7VN3 - chains C and D of the 4 polymer chains in the assembly; structure by X-ray diffraction, 1.94 A resolution.

== Chain C (and D) ==
Protein: Maltodextrin-binding protein, Protein BRASSINAZOLE-RESISTANT 1
From: Serratia sp. (strain FS14)
Notes: chain D of this document is another copy of the same molecule, construct and numbering; everything in this record applies to it too
UniProtKB: chimeric construct of A0A4P1LXE0, Q8S307: residues -367 to 0 from A0A4P1LXE0 (A0A4P1LXE0_SERSF) positions 3-370 (UniProt number = residue number + 370); residues 21-90 from Q8S307 positions 21-90 (same numbers)
Chain sequence (439 residues; each row starts with the number of its first residue; note: 20 numbers in that range are skipped by the numbering (no residue carries them; nothing is unmodelled there); numbers below 1 keep their minus sign (Met-368 is residue -368)):
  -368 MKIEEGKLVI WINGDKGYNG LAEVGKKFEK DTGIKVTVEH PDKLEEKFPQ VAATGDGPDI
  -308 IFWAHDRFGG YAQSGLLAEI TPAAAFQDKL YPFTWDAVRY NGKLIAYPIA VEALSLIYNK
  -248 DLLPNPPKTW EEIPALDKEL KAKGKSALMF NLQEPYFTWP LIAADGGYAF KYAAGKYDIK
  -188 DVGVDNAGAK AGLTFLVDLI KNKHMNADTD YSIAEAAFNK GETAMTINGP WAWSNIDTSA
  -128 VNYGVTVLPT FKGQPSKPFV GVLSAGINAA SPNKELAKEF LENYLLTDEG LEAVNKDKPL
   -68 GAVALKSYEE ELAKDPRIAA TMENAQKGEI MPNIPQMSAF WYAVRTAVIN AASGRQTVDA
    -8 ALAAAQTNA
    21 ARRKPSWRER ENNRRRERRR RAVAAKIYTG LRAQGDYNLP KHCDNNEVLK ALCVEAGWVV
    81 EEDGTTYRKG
Unresolved in the structure: 89-90 (chain D: -368, 89-90)
Sequence notes: initiating methionine (-368); engineered mutation Ala-286 (Asp84 in A0A4P1LXE0), Ala-285 (Lys85 in A0A4P1LXE0), Ala-196 (Glu174 in A0A4P1LXE0), Ala-195 (Asn175 in A0A4P1LXE0), Ala-129 (Lys241 in A0A4P1LXE0), Ala-9 (Glu361 in A0A4P1LXE0), Ala-6 (Lys364 in A0A4P1LXE0), Ala-5 (Asp365 in A0A4P1LXE0)

== How chain C and chain D interact ==
Pairs across the interface (68):
  Met-368(C) - Asp-161(D)
  Asn-350(C) - Lys-149(D)  hydrogen bond
  Glu-330(C) - Ile-156(D)
  His-329(C) - Ser-157(D)  hydrogen bond
  Asp-161(C) - Glu-330(D)
  Ile-156(C) - Glu-330(D)
  Lys-149(C) - Asn-350(D)  hydrogen bond
  Arg40(C) - Asp64(D)  salt bridge
  Arg40(C) - Asn66(D)  hydrogen bond (backbone-side chain)
  Val43(C) - Asn66(D)
  Val43(C) - Asp83(D)
  Val43(C) - Gly84(D)
  Ala44(C) - Asn66(D)
  Lys46(C) - Asp83(D)  salt bridge
  Lys46(C) - Gly84(D)
  Lys46(C) - Thr85(D)
  Ile47(C) - Leu69(D)  hydrophobic
  Ile47(C) - Gly84(D)  hydrogen bond (backbone-backbone)
  Ile47(C) - Thr86(D)
  Tyr48(C) - Tyr48(D)
  Gly50(C) - Trp78(D)
  Gly50(C) - Thr86(D)
  Leu51(C) - Trp78(D)
  Gln54(C) - Trp78(D)
  Gln54(C) - Tyr87(D)
  Gln54(C) - Arg88(D)  hydrogen bond (backbone-side chain)
  Gly55(C) - Trp78(D)
  Gly55(C) - Arg88(D)  hydrogen bond (backbone-side chain)
  Tyr57(C) - Trp78(D)  hydrogen bond
  Asp64(C) - Arg40(D)  salt bridge
  Asn66(C) - Arg40(D)  hydrogen bond (side chain-backbone)
  Asn66(C) - Val43(D)
  Asn66(C) - Ala44(D)
  Leu69(C) - Ile47(D)  hydrophobic
  Leu69(C) - Tyr48(D)
  Leu69(C) - Leu69(D)  hydrophobic
  Leu69(C) - Leu72(D)  hydrophobic
  Leu72(C) - Leu69(D)  hydrophobic
  Leu72(C) - Leu72(D)  hydrophobic
  Leu72(C) - Cys73(D)  hydrophobic
  Leu72(C) - Ala76(D)  hydrophobic
  Leu72(C) - Trp78(D)
  Cys73(C) - Ile47(D)  hydrophobic
  Cys73(C) - Leu72(D)  hydrophobic
  Glu75(C) - Ala76(D)
  Glu75(C) - Trp78(D)  hydrogen bond
  Glu75(C) - Arg88(D)  salt bridge
  Ala76(C) - Leu72(D)  hydrophobic
  Ala76(C) - Glu75(D)
  Trp78(C) - Gly50(D)
  Trp78(C) - Leu51(D)  hydrophobic
  Trp78(C) - Gln54(D)
  Trp78(C) - Gly55(D)
  Trp78(C) - Tyr57(D)  hydrogen bond
  Trp78(C) - Leu72(D)
  Trp78(C) - Glu75(D)  hydrogen bond
  Asp83(C) - Val43(D)
  Asp83(C) - Lys46(D)
  Gly84(C) - Val43(D)
  Gly84(C) - Lys46(D)
  Gly84(C) - Ile47(D)  hydrogen bond (backbone-backbone)
  Thr85(C) - Lys46(D)
  Thr86(C) - Ile47(D)
  Thr86(C) - Gly50(D)
  Tyr87(C) - Gln54(D)
  Arg88(C) - Gln54(D)  hydrogen bond (backbone-side chain)
  Arg88(C) - Gly55(D)  hydrogen bond (side chain-backbone)
  Arg88(C) - Glu75(D)  salt bridge
Other interface residues (no listed pair), chain C (40 interface residues in all): Glu-365, Lys-343, Asp-327, Ser-157, Ala42, Lys70, Val80, Glu82
Other interface residues (no listed pair), chain D (41 interface residues in all): Ala-347, Lys-343, His-329, Asp-327, Lys-166, Glu-147, Ala42, Lys70, Val80, Glu82

== Summary ==
Chain C and chain D form an interface of 40 and 41 residues respectively; the contacts include 15 hydrogen
bonds and 5 salt bridges. Polar contacts include Arg40(C)-Asp64(D), Lys46(C)-Asp83(D) and Glu75(C)-Arg88(D).
Both chains are Maltodextrin-binding protein, Protein BRASSINAZOLE-RESISTANT 1 (Serratia sp. (strain FS14)).
Entry 7VN3 (Crystal structure of MBP-fused BIL1/BZR1 (21-90) in complex with double-stranded DNA contaning
CACACGTGTG) was determined by X-ray diffraction, deposited together with 7VN2, 7VN4, 7VN5, 7VN6, 7VN7 and
7VN8.
